3OE7 - chains A and D of the 9 polymer chains in the assembly; structure by X-ray diffraction, 3.19 A resolution.

== Chain A ==
Name: ATP synthase subunit alpha
From: Saccharomyces cerevisiae
Notes: EC 3.6.3.14
UniProtKB: P07251 (ATPA_YEAST); residues 1-510 here correspond to UniProt positions 36-545 (UniProt number = residue number + 35)
Sequence (510 residues; each row starts with the number of its first residue):
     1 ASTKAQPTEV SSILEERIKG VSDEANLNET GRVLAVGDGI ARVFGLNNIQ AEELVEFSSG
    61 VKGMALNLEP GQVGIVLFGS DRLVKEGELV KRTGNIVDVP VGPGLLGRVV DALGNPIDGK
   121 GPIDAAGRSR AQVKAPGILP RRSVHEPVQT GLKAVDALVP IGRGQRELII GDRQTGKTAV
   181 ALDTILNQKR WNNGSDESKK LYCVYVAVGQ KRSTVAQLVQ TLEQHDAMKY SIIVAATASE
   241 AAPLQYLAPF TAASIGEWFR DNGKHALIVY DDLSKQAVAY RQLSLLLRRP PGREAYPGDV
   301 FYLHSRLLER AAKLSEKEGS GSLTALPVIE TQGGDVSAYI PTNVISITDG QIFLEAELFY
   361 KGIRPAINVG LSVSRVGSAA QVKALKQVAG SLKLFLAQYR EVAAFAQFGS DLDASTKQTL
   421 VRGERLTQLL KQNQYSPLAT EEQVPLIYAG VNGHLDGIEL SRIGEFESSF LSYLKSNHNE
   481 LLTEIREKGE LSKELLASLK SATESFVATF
Unresolved in the structure: 1-25, 408-409, 510
Metal / ion sites: Mg2+: Thr178 (together with AMP-PNP)
Ligand contacts: AMP-PNP (ANP; phosphoaminophosphonic acid-adenylate ester): Asp172, Arg173, Gln174, Thr175, Gly176, Lys177, Thr178, Ala179, Glu330, Phe359, Arg364, Pro365, Gln432, Asn433, Gln434
Curated features (UniProtKB/Swiss-Prot):
  - binding site (ATP): Gly171 to Thr178
  - site: Ser372 (Required for activity)
  - modified residue (Phosphoserine): Ser22, Ser143
Reported in the primary citation:
  - binding site for phosphate ion: Arg375

== Chain D ==
Name: ATP synthase subunit beta
From: Saccharomyces cerevisiae
Notes: EC 3.6.3.14
UniProtKB: P00830 (ATPB_YEAST); residues 3-478 here correspond to UniProt positions 36-511 (UniProt number = residue number + 33)
Sequence (484 residues; numbered -5 to 478; the number before each row is that of its first residue; numbers below 1 keep their minus sign (Ala-5 is residue -5)):
    -5 ASHHHHHHAA QSTPITGKVT AVIGAIVDVH FEQSELPAIL NALEIKTPQG KLVLEVAQHL
    55 GENTVRTIAM DGTEGLVRGE KVLDTGGPIS VPVGRETLGR IINVIGEPID ERGPIKSKLR
   115 KPIHADPPSF AEQSTSAEIL ETGIKVVDLL APYARGGKIG LFGGAGVGKT VFIQELINNI
   175 AKAHGGFSVF TGVGERTREG NDLYREMKET GVINLEGESK VALVFGQMNE PPGARARVAL
   235 TGLTIAEYFR DEEGQDVLLF IDNIFRFTQA GSEVSALLGR IPSAVGYQPT LATDMGLLQE
   295 RITTTKKGSV TSVQAVYVPA DDLTDPAPAT TFAHLDATTV LSRGISELGI YPAVDPLDSK
   355 SRLLDAAVVG QEHYDVASKV QETLQTYKSL QDIIAILGMD ELSEQDKLTV ERARKIQRFL
   415 SQPFAVAEVF TGIPGKLVRL KDTVASFKAV LEGKYDNIPE HAFYMVGGIE DVVAKAEKLA
   475 AEAN
Unresolved in the structure: -5 to 5, 476-478
Construct notes: expression tag (-5 to 2)
Metal / ion sites: Mg2+: Thr164 (together with AMP-PNP)
Ligand contacts: AMP-PNP (ANP; phosphoaminophosphonic acid-adenylate ester): Gly158, Ala159, Gly160, Val161, Gly162, Lys163, Thr164, Val165, Glu189, Arg190, Glu193, Tyr311, Tyr345, Phe418, Ala421, Phe424, Thr425
Curated features (UniProtKB/Swiss-Prot):
  - binding site (ATP): Gly157 to Thr164
  - modified residue: Thr79 (Phosphothreonine), Thr204 (Phosphothreonine), Ser340 (Phosphoserine)
Reported in the primary citation:
  - binding site for phosphate ion: Lys163, Arg190, Asp256, Arg260

== Chain A / chain D interface ==
Pairs across the interface (83; chain A residue first):
  Leu34(A) - Gly55(D)
  Ala35(A) - His53(D)
  Ala35(A) - Leu54(D)
  Val36(A) - Ile33(D)
  Val36(A) - Gln52(D)
  Val36(A) - His53(D)  hydrogen bond (backbone-backbone)
  Asp38(A) - Gln52(D)
  Asp38(A) - Arg274(D)  salt bridge
  Asp81(A) - Ile33(D)
  Arg82(A) - Ala32(D)
  Arg82(A) - Ile33(D)  hydrogen bond (side chain-backbone)
  Arg82(A) - Leu34(D)
  Arg82(A) - Asn35(D)  hydrogen bond
  Arg82(A) - Pro82(D)
  Lys85(A) - Leu30(D)
  Lys85(A) - Ala32(D)
  Lys85(A) - His53(D)
  Glu86(A) - Leu30(D)
  Glu86(A) - His53(D)  hydrogen bond (backbone-side chain)
  Glu86(A) - Gly55(D)
  Glu86(A) - Glu56(D)  hydrogen bond (side chain-backbone)
  Glu86(A) - Asn57(D)  hydrogen bond (side chain-backbone)
  Ile117(A) - Phe124(D)
  Arg173(A) - Phe326(D)
  Arg173(A) - Asp352(D)  salt bridge
  Gln174(A) - Phe326(D)
  Gln174(A) - Thr332(D)
  Gln174(A) - Lys354(D)
  Lys211(A) - Glu294(D)
  Lys211(A) - Ala327(D)
  Lys211(A) - His328(D)
  Lys211(A) - Asp330(D)  salt bridge
  Arg212(A) - Pro121(D)
  Arg212(A) - Pro122(D)  hydrogen bond (side chain-backbone)
  Arg212(A) - Ser123(D)
  Arg212(A) - Phe124(D)
  Arg212(A) - Gln127(D)
  Arg212(A) - Glu294(D)  hydrogen bond (backbone-side chain)
  Ser213(A) - Gln127(D)  hydrogen bond (backbone-side chain)
  Ser213(A) - Thr129(D)
  Val215(A) - Phe124(D)  hydrophobic
  Ala216(A) - Phe124(D)
  Gln217(A) - Thr129(D)
  Gln220(A) - Thr129(D)  hydrogen bond
  Thr237(A) - Glu294(D)
  Ala238(A) - Gly290(D)
  Ala238(A) - Glu294(D)
  Ala238(A) - His328(D)
  Ser239(A) - Pro121(D)
  Ser239(A) - Gly290(D)
  Ser239(A) - Leu291(D)
  Ser239(A) - Glu294(D)
  Gln245(A) - Thr287(D)
  Arg281(A) - Ser277(D)  hydrogen bond
  Arg281(A) - Ala278(D)
  Gln282(A) - Pro283(D)
  Gln282(A) - Thr284(D)
  Gln282(A) - Thr287(D)  hydrogen bond
  Leu285(A) - Ile275(D)
  Leu285(A) - Ser277(D)
  Leu285(A) - Pro283(D)  hydrophobic
  Leu286(A) - Thr284(D)
  Arg288(A) - Gly273(D)  hydrogen bond (side chain-backbone)
  Arg288(A) - Ile275(D)
  Pro291(A) - Ile275(D)  hydrophobic
  Glu294(A) - Ala278(D)
  Ala295(A) - Pro276(D)
  Ala295(A) - Ser277(D)
  Ala295(A) - Ala278(D)
  Gln332(A) - Thr318(D)
  Gly333(A) - Thr318(D)
  Glu357(A) - Gln379(D)  hydrogen bond
  Phe359(A) - Lys354(D)
  Tyr360(A) - Leu351(D)  hydrogen bond (side chain-backbone)
  Tyr360(A) - Asp352(D)
  Tyr360(A) - Lys354(D)
  Tyr360(A) - Glu376(D)
  Tyr360(A) - Gln379(D)
  Lys361(A) - Glu376(D)
  Lys361(A) - Gln379(D)
  Lys361(A) - Ser383(D)
  Arg364(A) - Tyr368(D)  hydrogen bond
  Gln407(A) - Leu384(D)
Other interface residues (no listed pair), chain A (50 interface residues in all): Gly37, Arg42, Val84, Val109, Val219, Glu240, Ala242, Lys275, Val278, Arg289, Gly362, Ala406
Other interface residues (no listed pair), chain D (57 interface residues in all): Ala51, Thr58, Gly81, Ala125, Lys152, Ala286, Leu317, Ala323, Leu329, Val334, Ser372, Gln375, Asp400

== Overview ==
50 residues of chain A and 57 residues of chain D are in contact, with 16 hydrogen bonds and 3 salt bridges.
Among the polar pairs are Asp38(A)-Arg274(D), Arg173(A)-Asp352(D) and Lys211(A)-Asp330(D). Ligands of chain A:
AMP-PNP. Bound to chain D: AMP-PNP. From the paper: a binding site for phosphate ion at Arg375(A) and
Lys163(D) among others.
Here chain A is ATP synthase subunit alpha and chain D is ATP synthase subunit beta, both from Saccharomyces
cerevisiae. Entry 3OE7 (Structure of four mutant forms of yeast f1 ATPase: gamma-I270T) was determined by
X-ray diffraction, deposited together with 3OEH and 3OFN.
